PDB entry 2V17 | X-ray diffraction, 1.65 A resolution | chains H and L of the 3 polymer chains in the assembly

[Chain H]
Protein: Monoclonal antibody fab fragment MN423
Source organism: Mus musculus
Notes: antibody fragment or engineered binder
Amino-acid sequence (222 residues; numbered 1 to 222; the number before each row is that of its first residue):
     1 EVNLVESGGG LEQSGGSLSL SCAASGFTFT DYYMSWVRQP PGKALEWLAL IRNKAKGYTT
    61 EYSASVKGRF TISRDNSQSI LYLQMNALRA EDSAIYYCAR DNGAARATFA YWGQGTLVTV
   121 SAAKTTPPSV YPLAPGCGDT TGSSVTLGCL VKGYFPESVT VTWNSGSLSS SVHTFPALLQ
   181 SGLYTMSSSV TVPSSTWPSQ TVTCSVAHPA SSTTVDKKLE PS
Disulfides: Cys22-Cys98, Cys149-Cys204

[Chain L]
Protein: Monoclonal antibody fab fragment MN423
Source organism: Mus musculus
Notes: antibody fragment or engineered binder
Amino-acid sequence (214 residues; numbered 1 to 214; the number before each row is that of its first residue):
     1 DVQITQSPSY LAASPGETIT INCRASKSIR KFLAWYREKP GKTNKLLIYS GSTLQSGTPS
    61 RFSGSGSGTD FTLTISRLEP EDFAMYYCQQ HNDYPLTFGA GTKLELKRAD AAPTVSIFPP
   121 SSEQLTSGGA SVVCFLNNFY PKDINVKWKI DGSERQNGVL NSWTDQDSKD STYSMSSTLT
   181 LTKDEYERHN SYTCEATHKT STSPIVKSFN RNEC
Disulfides: Cys23-Cys88, Cys134-Cys194

[How chain H and chain L interact]
Pairs across the interface (76):
  Gln39(H) with Glu38(L), hydrogen bond; Tyr87(L), hydrogen bond
  Leu45(H) with Tyr87(L), hydrophobic; Phe98(L)
  Trp47(H) with Tyr94(L), hydrophobic; Pro95(L), hydrophobic; Leu96(L)
  Arg52(H) with Tyr94(L)
  Glu61(H) with Tyr94(L)
  Asn102(H) with Leu46(L); Tyr49(L); Gln55(L), hydrogen bond
  Ala105(H) with Tyr49(L), hydrophobic; His91(L)
  Ala107(H) with Gln89(L), hydrogen bond (backbone-side chain); His91(L); Leu96(L)
  Thr108(H) with Tyr36(L); Leu46(L); Tyr49(L); His91(L)
  Phe109(H) with Tyr36(L), hydrogen bond (backbone-side chain); Leu46(L); Gln89(L); Leu96(L), hydrophobic; Phe98(L), hydrophobic
  Ala110(H) with Leu46(L), hydrophobic; Gln55(L)
  Trp112(H) with Tyr36(L); Thr43(L); Asn44(L)
  Gly113(H) with Thr43(L)
  Gln114(H) with Thr43(L)
  Tyr131(H) with Ser121(L); Glu123(L); Gln124(L); Ser127(L)
  Pro132(H) with Ser121(L); Glu123(L)
  Leu133(H) with Phe118(L); Phe135(L), hydrophobic
  Ala134(H) with Phe118(L)
  Cys137(H) with Cys214(L)
  Gly138(H) with Glu213(L); Cys214(L), hydrogen bond (backbone-side chain)
  Thr146(H) with Ser116(L); Phe118(L)
  Leu150(H) with Ser131(L)
  Lys152(H) with Gln124(L); Ser131(L)
  His173(H) with Asn137(L); Asn138(L), hydrogen bond; Ser174(L), hydrogen bond
  Thr174(H) with Thr164(L)
  Phe175(H) with Phe135(L), hydrophobic; Asn137(L); Ser162(L); Thr164(L); Ser174(L); Met175(L); Ser176(L)
  Pro176(H) with Ser162(L), hydrogen bond (backbone-side chain); Trp163(L)
  Leu178(H) with Leu160(L), hydrophobic; Asn161(L); Ser162(L)
  Leu179(H) with Leu160(L)
  Gln180(H) with Gly158(L); Leu160(L); Thr180(L), hydrogen bond
  Ser187(H) with Phe135(L); Ser176(L), hydrogen bond
  Ser188(H) with Phe135(L)
  Ser189(H) with Phe135(L); Asn137(L), hydrogen bond
  Glu220(H) with Glu123(L)
Interface residues without a listed pair, chain H (43 interface residues in all): Val37, Glu46, Leu50, Ala104, Pro135, Leu147, Gly148, Val172, Thr185
Interface residues without a listed pair, chain L (41 interface residues in all): Ala34, Val133, Asp167, Thr178, Phe209

[In short]
Chain H and chain L form an interface of 43 and 41 residues respectively, with 12 hydrogen bonds. Among the
polar pairs are Gln39(H)-Glu38(L), Gln39(H)-Tyr87(L) and Asn102(H)-Gln55(L).
Chain H is Monoclonal antibody fab fragment MN423 and chain L is Monoclonal antibody fab fragment MN423, both
from Mus musculus; the structure, Structure of the complex of antibody MN423 with a fragment of tau protein,
was determined by X-ray diffraction.
